PDB entry 4H4J | X-ray diffraction, 1.15 A resolution | chain A

== Chain A ==
Molecule: hypothetical protein
Source organism: Bacteroides uniformis
Reference sequence: A7V5T8 (A7V5T8_BACUN); residue numbers follow UniProt; this construct covers 24-262
Sequence (240 residues; numbered 0 to 262; 23 numbers in that range are skipped by the numbering (no residue carries them; nothing is unmodelled there); the number before each row is that of its first residue; numbering starts at 0):
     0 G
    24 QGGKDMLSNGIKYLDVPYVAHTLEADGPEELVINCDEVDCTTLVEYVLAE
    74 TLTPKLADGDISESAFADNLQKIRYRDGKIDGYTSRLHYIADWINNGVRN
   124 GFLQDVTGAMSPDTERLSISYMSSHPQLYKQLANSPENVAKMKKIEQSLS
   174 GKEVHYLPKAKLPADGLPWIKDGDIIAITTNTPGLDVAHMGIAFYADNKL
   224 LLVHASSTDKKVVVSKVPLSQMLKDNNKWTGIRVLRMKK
Not modelled in the structure: 81-83
Sequence notes: expression tag (0)
Modified positions: Mse29, Mse133, Mse145, Mse165, Mse213, Mse245, Mse260 (selenomethionine; parent Met)
What the authors report for this chain:
  - catalytic residues: Cys63, His227
  - catalytic residues: Tyr41, Ala211, His212 (proposed by the authors, not directly observed)
  - conformationally variable residues (order/disorder transition): Ala80 to Asp83

== Overview ==
From the paper: catalytic residues Cys63, His227 and Tyr41 among others; conformational variability at Ala80.
Chain A is hypothetical protein (Bacteroides uniformis); the structure, Crystal structure of a
N-acetylmuramoyl-L-alanine amidase (BACUNI_02947) from Bacteroides uniformis ATCC 8492 at 1.15 A resolution,
was determined by X-ray diffraction together with 4Q5K and 4Q68 from the same study.
